Entry 1W80 (X-ray diffraction, 1.90 A resolution); this record covers chains A and Q of the 3 polymer chains in the assembly.

Chain A:
Molecule: Adapter-related protein complex 2 alpha 2 subunit
Organism: Mus musculus
Notes: fragment: appendage domain, residues 695-938
Reference sequence: P17427 (A2A2_MOUSE); residues 695-938 here = UniProt positions 695-938
Chain sequence (250 residues; each row starts with the number of its first residue):
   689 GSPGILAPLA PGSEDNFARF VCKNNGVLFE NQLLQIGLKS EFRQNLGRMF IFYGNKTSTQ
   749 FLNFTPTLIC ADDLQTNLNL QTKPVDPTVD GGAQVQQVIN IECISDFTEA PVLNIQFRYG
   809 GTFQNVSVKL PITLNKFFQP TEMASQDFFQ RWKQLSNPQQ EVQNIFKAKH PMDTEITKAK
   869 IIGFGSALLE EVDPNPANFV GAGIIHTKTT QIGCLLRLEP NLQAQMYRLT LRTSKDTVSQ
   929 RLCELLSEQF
Unresolved in the structure: 689-690
Differences from the reference sequence: conflict Gly889 (Val in P17247), Ala890 (Leu889 in P17247)
Ligand contacts:
  - benzamidine (BEN): Lys857, His858, Pro859
  - carbonate ion (CO3): Trp840, Lys841, Ser844, Arg920
  - dithiane diol (DTD): Glu729, Phe730, Arg731, Leu734, Gly735, Arg736
What the authors report for this chain:
  - mutagenesis - F740D, G742D: abolished binding to NECAP
  - mutagenesis - W840A: unchanged binding to NECAP
  - mutagenesis - W840A: unchanged binding to Synaptojanin 1
  - mutagenesis - W840A: abolished binding to Eps15-P2
  - mutagenesis - F740D: decreased binding to Synaptojanin 1
  - mutagenesis - F740D: decreased binding to Amphiphysin
  - mutagenesis - F740D: decreased binding to eps15
  - mutagenesis - F740D: unchanged binding to epsin1

Chain Q:
Molecule: Synaptojanin 1
Notes: EC 3.1.3.36; fragment: peptide containing fxdxf motif, residues 1460-1471
Reference sequence: O43426 (SYJ1_HUMAN); residues 1-12 here correspond to UniProt positions 1460-1471 (UniProt number = residue number + 1459)
Chain sequence (12 residues; numbered 1 to 12; the number before each row is that of its first residue):
     1 LDGFKDSFDL QG
Unresolved in the structure: 1, 10-12

Interface between chain A and chain Q:
Pairs across the interface (22; chain A residue first):
  Ser833(A) with Asp2(Q), hydrogen bond
  Gln834(A) with Asp2(Q)
  Phe836(A) with Phe4(Q), hydrophobic
  Phe837(A) with Asp2(Q); Gly3(Q); Phe4(Q), hydrophobic
  Trp840(A) with Phe4(Q)
  Lys841(A) with Gly3(Q), hydrogen bond (side chain-backbone); Lys5(Q)
  Asp881(A) with Phe4(Q)
  Arg905(A) with Phe4(Q); Asp6(Q), hydrogen bond (side chain-backbone); Ser7(Q), hydrogen bond
  Glu907(A) with Ser7(Q); Phe8(Q), hydrogen bond (side chain-backbone)
  Asn909(A) with Phe8(Q); Asp9(Q), hydrogen bond
  Met914(A) with Phe8(Q)
  Tyr915(A) with Phe8(Q)
  Arg916(A) with Asp6(Q), salt bridge; Ser7(Q); Phe8(Q)
Interface residues without a listed pair, chain A (17 interface residues in all): Ile853, Asn883, Val888, Pro908
Interface features reported in the paper:
  - interface residues, chain A: Trp840(A)

Overview:
The interface between chain A and chain Q involves 17 residues on one side and 8 on the other; the contacts
include 6 hydrogen bonds and 1 salt bridge. Polar pairs include Arg916(A)-Asp6(Q), Ser833(A)-Asp2(Q) and
Lys841(A)-Gly3(Q). From the paper: F740D and G742D of chain A abolish binding to NECAP; the interface residue
Trp840(A).
Here chain A is Adapter-related protein complex 2 alpha 2 subunit (Mus musculus) and chain Q is Synaptojanin
1. Entry 1W80 (Crystal structure of the alpha-adaptin appendage domain, from the AP2 adaptor complex, bound to
2 peptides ...) was determined by X-ray diffraction.
